Entry 5BTD (X-ray diffraction, 2.50 A resolution); this record covers chains A and C of the 8 polymer chains in the assembly.

== Chain A (and C) ==
Molecule: DNA gyrase subunit A
Organism: Mycobacterium tuberculosis (strain ATCC 25618 / H37Rv)
Notes: EC 5.99.1.3; fragment: GyrA 2-500 with IGSG C-terminal tag; chain C of this document is another copy of the same molecule, construct and numbering; everything in this record applies to it too
Reference sequence: P9WG47 (GYRA_MYCTU); residues 2-500 here = UniProt positions 2-500
Sequence (503 residues; row label = number of the first residue in the row):
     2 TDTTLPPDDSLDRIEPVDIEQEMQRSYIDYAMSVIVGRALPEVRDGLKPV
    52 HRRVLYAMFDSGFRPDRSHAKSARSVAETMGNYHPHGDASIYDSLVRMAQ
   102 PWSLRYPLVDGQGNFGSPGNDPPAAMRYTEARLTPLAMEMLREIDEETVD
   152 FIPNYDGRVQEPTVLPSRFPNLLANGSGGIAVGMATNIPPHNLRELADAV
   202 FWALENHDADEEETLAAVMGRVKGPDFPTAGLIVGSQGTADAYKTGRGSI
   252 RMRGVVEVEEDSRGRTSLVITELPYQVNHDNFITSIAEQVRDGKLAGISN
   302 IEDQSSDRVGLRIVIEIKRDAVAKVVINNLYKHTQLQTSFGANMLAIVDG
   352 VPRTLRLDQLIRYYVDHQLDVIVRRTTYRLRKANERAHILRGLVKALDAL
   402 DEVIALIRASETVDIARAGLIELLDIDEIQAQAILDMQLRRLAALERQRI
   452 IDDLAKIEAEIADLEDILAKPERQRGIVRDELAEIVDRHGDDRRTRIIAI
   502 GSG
Not modelled in the structure: 2-14, 502-504
Sequence notes: expression tag (501-504)
Modified positions: Y129 (O-phosphotyrosine; PTR)
Swiss-Prot annotation at these positions:
  - active site: Y129 (O-(5'-phospho-DNA)-tyrosine intermediate)
  - modified residue: T2 (N-acetylthreonine)
  - natural variant: A90 (A90V: Confers ciprofloxacin resistance, in clinical isolate), S91 (S91P: Confers ciprofloxacin resistance, in clinical isolate), D94 (D94A: Confers ciprofloxacin resistance, in clinical isolate; D94G: Confers ciprofloxacin resistance, in clinical isolate; D94H: Confers ciprofloxacin resistance, in clinical isolate ...)
  - mutagenesis: T80 (T80A: Slight resistance to fluoroquinolones. Hypersusceptibile, 2- to 14-fold higher sensitivity to fluoroquinolones, 2- to 8-fold more efficient in fluoroquinolone-induced DNA cleavage ...), G88 (G88A: Confers fluoroquinolone resistance, IC(50) is 2- to 26-fold higher than wild-type ...), A90 to D94 (80-fold increased resistance to fluoroquinolones, 32- to 64-fold reduction in fluoroquinolone-induced DNA cleavage), A90 (A90G: 4- to 16-fold more efficient in fluoroquinolone-induced DNA cleavage alone ...), D94 (D94G/H: 25- 45-fold increased resistance to fluoroquinolones, 4- to 8-fold reduction in fluoroquinolone-induced DNA cleavage ...)

== Interface between chain A and chain C ==
Contacting residue pairs (67; chain A residue first):
  K72(A) - G82(C)
  A74(A) - A78(C)
  A74(A) - M81(C)  hydrophobic
  R75(A) - A78(C)
  R75(A) - E79(C)  salt bridge
  R75(A) - N83(C)
  A78(A) - A74(C)
  A78(A) - R75(C)
  A78(A) - A78(C)  hydrophobic
  E79(A) - R75(C)  salt bridge
  M81(A) - A74(C)  hydrophobic
  G82(A) - K72(C)
  N83(A) - R75(C)
  H87(A) - R128(C)
  G88(A) - R128(C)
  D89(A) - M127(C)
  D89(A) - R128(C)  salt bridge
  A90(A) - R128(C)
  M127(A) - D89(C)
  R128(A) - H87(C)
  R128(A) - G88(C)
  R128(A) - D89(C)  salt bridge
  R159(A) - R75(C)
  L401(A) - R409(C)
  D402(A) - R409(C)  salt bridge
  I405(A) - I405(C)  hydrophobic
  I408(A) - L440(C)
  I408(A) - A444(C)
  R409(A) - L401(C)
  R409(A) - D402(C)  salt bridge
  R409(A) - L443(C)
  R409(A) - A445(C)  hydrogen bond (backbone-backbone)
  S411(A) - A445(C)  hydrogen bond (backbone-backbone)
  E412(A) - L446(C)
  V414(A) - E447(C)
  Q433(A) - R441(C)  hydrogen bond
  I435(A) - L440(C)
  L436(A) - Q439(C)
  L436(A) - L440(C)
  L436(A) - R441(C)  hydrogen bond (backbone-backbone)
  D437(A) - Q439(C)  hydrogen bond (backbone-side chain)
  D437(A) - R441(C)  salt bridge
  M438(A) - Q439(C)
  M438(A) - L440(C)  hydrogen bond (backbone-backbone)
  Q439(A) - L436(C)
  Q439(A) - D437(C)  hydrogen bond (side chain-backbone)
  Q439(A) - M438(C)
  L440(A) - I408(C)
  L440(A) - I435(C)
  L440(A) - L436(C)  hydrogen bond (backbone-backbone)
  L440(A) - M438(C)  hydrogen bond (backbone-backbone)
  L440(A) - L440(C)  hydrophobic
  R441(A) - V414(C)
  R441(A) - Q433(C)  hydrogen bond
  R441(A) - L436(C)  hydrogen bond (backbone-backbone)
  R441(A) - D437(C)  salt bridge
  L443(A) - I408(C)
  L443(A) - R409(C)
  A444(A) - I408(C)
  A444(A) - S411(C)
  A444(A) - T413(C)
  A444(A) - V414(C)  hydrophobic
  A445(A) - S411(C)  hydrogen bond (backbone-backbone)
  A445(A) - E412(C)
  L446(A) - E412(C)  hydrogen bond (backbone-backbone)
  E447(A) - V414(C)
  R448(A) - R409(C)  hydrogen bond (side chain-backbone)
Other interface residues (no listed pair), chain A (40 interface residues in all): S69, Y156, T413
Other interface residues (no listed pair), chain C (38 interface residues in all): A90, Y156, R159

== In short ==
The interface between chain A and chain C involves 40 residues on one side and 38 on the other, with 14
hydrogen bonds and 8 salt bridges. Polar pairs include R75(A)-E79(C), D89(A)-R128(C) and D402(A)-R409(C).
Chain A and chain C are both DNA gyrase subunit A (Mycobacterium tuberculosis (strain ATCC 25618 / H37Rv));
the structure, Crystal structure of a topoisomerase II complex, was determined by X-ray diffraction (same
publication as 5BS8, 5BTA, 5BTC, 5BTF, 5BTG, 5BTI, 5BTL and 5BTN).
